Entry 7KMX (electron microscopy, 3.20 A resolution); this record covers chains e and E of the 14 polymer chains in the assembly.

Chain e:
Molecule: Minor capsid protein
Organism: Vibrio phage XM1
Chain sequence (160 residues; row label = number of the first residue in the row):
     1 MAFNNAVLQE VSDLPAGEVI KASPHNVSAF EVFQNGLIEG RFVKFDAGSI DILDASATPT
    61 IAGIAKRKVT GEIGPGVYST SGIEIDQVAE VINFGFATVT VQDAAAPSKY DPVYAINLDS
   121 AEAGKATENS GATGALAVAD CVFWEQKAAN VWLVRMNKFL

Chain E:
Molecule: Major capsid protein
Organism: Vibrio phage XM1
Chain sequence (324 residues; numbered 1 to 324; the number before each row is that of its first residue):
     1 MKKDLKFIKS VYDLKSFSDK AAFAKKTFKD EGGIILARNL EHVSSEIFTQ EFAGLTFLQG
    61 GIVVNNEGGY ATSVTKLKLK AEGGFRESGN DTNTTGKITL SGESDSIPVF TLEGESDWSE
   121 IELKQAELQN VNLPSRYFEA HAELYNRKID ELGYLGQTRT DGTQKTLGLL NYGFVASGAG
   181 DTAANLSGDN LYQAIADLIT DQWAGVFNVE TYKADRVVMP DTVYNICAKK ILNSNGSEMS
   241 VLRALMTNFP TVTFGLTTKA RDVGGTSRTT AYSSNRRAMQ MRIPTPLNVS SVDQRGFKYY
   301 VESYFGVAGL DVIEDTAGRH LTGL
Unresolved in the structure: 1-30

Chain e / chain E interface:
Pairs across the interface - 62 pairs, chain e then chain E:
  Met-1(e) with Asp-105(E); Asp-315(E)
  Ala-2(e) with Asp-105(E); Val-312(E); Ile-313(E); Glu-314(E); Asp-315(E)
  Phe-3(e) with Lys-76(E); Lys-78(E); Glu-103(E); Ser-104(E); Asp-105(E); Ile-313(E)
  Asn-4(e) with Lys-78(E)
  Asn-5(e) with Lys-78(E)
  Ala-6(e) with Tyr-212(E); Glu-314(E); Thr-316(E)
  Val-7(e) with Val-206(E); Phe-207(E); Val-209(E), hydrophobic; Tyr-212(E), hydrophobic
  Gln-9(e) with Phe-207(E)
  Val-11(e) with Ala-81(E); Glu-82(E); Gly-83(E)
  Ser-12(e) with Lys-80(E), hydrogen bond; Glu-82(E); Gly-83(E), hydrogen bond (backbone-backbone)
  Asp-13(e) with Glu-82(E); Gly-83(E); Gly-84(E); Arg-86(E), salt bridge
  Leu-14(e) with Gly-83(E); Lys-97(E); Thr-99(E)
  Pro-15(e) with Glu-82(E); Thr-99(E)
  Glu-18(e) with Lys-97(E), salt bridge; Thr-99(E), hydrogen bond
  Val-19(e) with Lys-97(E)
  Ile-20(e) with Thr-94(E); Thr-95(E); Lys-97(E)
  Ala-22(e) with Asn-93(E); Thr-94(E)
  Ser-23(e) with Asn-93(E)
  Pro-24(e) with Asn-93(E)
  Arg-67(e) with Thr-99(E), hydrogen bond; Leu-100(E), hydrogen bond (side chain-backbone); Ser-101(E)
  Val-69(e) with Leu-100(E)
  Ile-73(e) with Glu-103(E); Ser-104(E)
  Trp-144(e) with Thr-95(E)
  Glu-145(e) with Arg-86(E), salt bridge; Thr-95(E)
  Gln-146(e) with Arg-86(E)
  Lys-147(e) with Arg-86(E); Thr-95(E), hydrogen bond (side chain-backbone); Gly-96(E)
  Leu-153(e) with Thr-95(E)
Other interface residues (no listed pair), chain e (29 interface residues in all): Leu-8, Gly-74
Other interface residues (no listed pair), chain E (32 interface residues in all): Leu-77, Ile-98, Gly-102, Tyr-172

Overview:
29 residues of chain e face 32 of chain E across their interface; the contacts include 6 hydrogen bonds and 3
salt bridges. Polar pairs include Asp-13(e)/Arg-86(E), Glu-18(e)/Lys-97(E) and Glu-145(e)/Arg-86(E).
Chain e is Minor capsid protein and chain E is Major capsid protein, both from Vibrio phage XM1; the
structure, The capsid of Myoviridae Phage XM1, was determined by electron microscopy, deposited together with
7KJK, 7KLN and 7KH1.
